6MRV - chains B and A; structure by X-ray diffraction, 1.80 A resolution.

== Chain B (and A) ==
Name: Sialidase26
From: unidentified bacterium
Notes: chain A of this document is another copy of the same molecule, construct and numbering; everything in this record applies to it too
Chain sequence (553 residues; numbered 1 to 553; the number before each row is that of its first residue):
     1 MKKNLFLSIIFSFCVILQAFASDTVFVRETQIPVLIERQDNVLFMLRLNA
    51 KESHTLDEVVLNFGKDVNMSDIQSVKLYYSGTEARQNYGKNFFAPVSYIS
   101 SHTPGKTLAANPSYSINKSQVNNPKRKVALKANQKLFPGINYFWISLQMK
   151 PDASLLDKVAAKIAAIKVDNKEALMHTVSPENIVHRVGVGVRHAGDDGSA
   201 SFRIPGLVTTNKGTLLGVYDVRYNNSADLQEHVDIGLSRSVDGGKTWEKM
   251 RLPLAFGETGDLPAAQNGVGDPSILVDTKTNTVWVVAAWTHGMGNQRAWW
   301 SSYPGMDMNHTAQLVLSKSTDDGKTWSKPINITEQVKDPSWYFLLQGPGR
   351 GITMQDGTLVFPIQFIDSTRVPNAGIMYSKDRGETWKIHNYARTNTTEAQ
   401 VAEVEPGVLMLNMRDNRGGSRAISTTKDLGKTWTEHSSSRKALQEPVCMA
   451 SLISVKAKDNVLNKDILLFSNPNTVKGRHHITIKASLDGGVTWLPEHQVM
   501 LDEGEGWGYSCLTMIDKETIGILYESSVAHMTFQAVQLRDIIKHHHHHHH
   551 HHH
Not modelled in the structure: 1-21, 544-553
Small-molecule neighbours: 2-deoxy-2,3-dehydro-N-acetyl-neuraminic acid (DAN): Arg203, Ile204, Arg222, Asp228, Asp271, Trp299, Phe343, Leu345, Thr397, Glu398, Arg414, Asn416, Arg478, Trp507, Tyr509
What the authors report for this chain:
  - catalytic residues: Arg203, Asp228, Glu398, Arg414, Arg478, Tyr509
  - binding site for 2-deoxy-2,3-dehydro-N-acetyl-neuraminic acid: Arg203, Arg414, Arg478
  - specificity-determining residues: Thr397 (proposed by the authors, not directly observed)

== How chain B and chain A interact ==
Pairs across the interface (93):
  Tyr79(B) - Asp261(A)
  Tyr79(B) - Leu262(A)
  Tyr79(B) - Pro263(A)
  Ser80(B) - Pro263(A)
  Ser80(B) - Gln266(A)  hydrogen bond (backbone-side chain)
  Gly81(B) - Leu262(A)
  Gly81(B) - Pro263(A)
  Gly81(B) - Gln266(A)
  Thr82(B) - Gln266(A)  hydrogen bond (backbone-side chain)
  Thr82(B) - Gly292(A)
  Thr82(B) - Met293(A)
  Thr82(B) - Gly294(A)
  Glu83(B) - Met293(A)
  Glu83(B) - Gly294(A)
  Ala84(B) - Met293(A)
  Ala84(B) - Gly294(A)
  Ala84(B) - Gln296(A)
  Ala84(B) - Ser301(A)
  Arg85(B) - Tyr303(A)
  Arg85(B) - Asn309(A)  hydrogen bond (side chain-backbone)
  Arg85(B) - His310(A)
  Gln86(B) - Gln296(A)
  Gln86(B) - Trp300(A)
  Gln86(B) - Ser301(A)  hydrogen bond
  Gln86(B) - Tyr303(A)  hydrogen bond
  Asn87(B) - Gln296(A)
  Pro95(B) - Gln266(A)
  Pro95(B) - Asn295(A)
  Val96(B) - Asn295(A)
  Asn111(B) - Asn224(A)  hydrogen bond
  Ser113(B) - Asn224(A)  hydrogen bond
  Ser113(B) - His232(A)
  Ser113(B) - Pro263(A)
  Ser113(B) - Ala264(A)
  Ser113(B) - Ala265(A)  hydrogen bond (backbone-backbone)
  Tyr114(B) - Asn224(A)  hydrogen bond
  Tyr114(B) - Glu231(A)  hydrogen bond
  Tyr114(B) - Pro263(A)
  Tyr114(B) - Ala265(A)  hydrophobic
  Ile116(B) - Glu258(A)
  Ile116(B) - Leu262(A)
  Ile116(B) - Pro263(A)
  Gln134(B) - Asp261(A)  hydrogen bond (side chain-backbone)
  Lys135(B) - Asp261(A)
  Phe137(B) - Asn309(A)
  Pro138(B) - Asn309(A)
  Asn224(B) - Asn111(A)  hydrogen bond
  Asn224(B) - Ser113(A)  hydrogen bond
  Asn224(B) - Tyr114(A)
  Glu231(B) - Tyr114(A)  hydrogen bond
  His232(B) - Ser113(A)
  Glu258(B) - Ile116(A)
  Asp261(B) - Tyr79(A)
  Asp261(B) - Ile116(A)
  Asp261(B) - Gln134(A)  hydrogen bond (backbone-side chain)
  Asp261(B) - Lys135(A)
  Leu262(B) - Tyr79(A)
  Leu262(B) - Gly81(A)
  Leu262(B) - Ile116(A)
  Pro263(B) - Tyr79(A)
  Pro263(B) - Ser80(A)
  Pro263(B) - Gly81(A)
  Pro263(B) - Ser113(A)
  Pro263(B) - Tyr114(A)
  Pro263(B) - Ile116(A)
  Ala264(B) - Ser113(A)  hydrogen bond (backbone-backbone)
  Ala265(B) - Ser113(A)  hydrogen bond (backbone-backbone)
  Ala265(B) - Tyr114(A)  hydrophobic
  Gln266(B) - Ser80(A)  hydrogen bond (side chain-backbone)
  Gln266(B) - Gly81(A)
  Gln266(B) - Thr82(A)  hydrogen bond (side chain-backbone)
  Gln266(B) - Pro95(A)
  Gly292(B) - Thr82(A)
  Met293(B) - Thr82(A)
  Met293(B) - Glu83(A)
  Met293(B) - Ala84(A)
  Gly294(B) - Thr82(A)
  Gly294(B) - Glu83(A)
  Gly294(B) - Ala84(A)
  Asn295(B) - Pro95(A)
  Asn295(B) - Val96(A)
  Gln296(B) - Ala84(A)
  Gln296(B) - Gln86(A)
  Gln296(B) - Asn87(A)
  Trp300(B) - Gln86(A)  hydrogen bond (backbone-side chain)
  Ser301(B) - Ala84(A)
  Ser301(B) - Gln86(A)  hydrogen bond
  Tyr303(B) - Arg85(A)
  Tyr303(B) - Gln86(A)  hydrogen bond
  Asn309(B) - Arg85(A)  hydrogen bond (backbone-side chain)
  Asn309(B) - Phe137(A)
  Asn309(B) - Pro138(A)
  His310(B) - Arg85(A)
Also at the interface, not in a pair above, chain B (41 interface residues in all): Ser115, Asn225
Also at the interface, not in a pair above, chain A (41 interface residues in all): Ser115, Asn225

== Overview ==
Chain B and chain A each contribute 41 residues to their interface, with 23 hydrogen bonds. Polar pairs
include Ser80(B)-Gln266(A), Thr82(B)-Gln266(A) and Arg85(B)-Asn309(A). Ligands of chain B:
2-deoxy-2,3-dehydro-N-acetyl-neuraminic acid. The paper reports catalytic residues Arg203(B), Asp228(B) and
Glu398(B) among others; a binding site for 2-deoxy-2,3-dehydro-N-acetyl-neuraminic acid at Arg203(B),
Arg414(B) and Arg478(B).
Both chains are Sialidase26 (unidentified bacterium). Entry 6MRV (Sialidase26 co-crystallized with DANA) was
determined by X-ray diffraction (same publication as 6MNJ, 6MRX and 6MYV).
